PDB entry 8DCL | X-ray diffraction, 1.55 A resolution | chains A and B

[Chain A (and B)]
Protein: GDP-D-glycero-4-keto-D-lyxo-heptose-3-epimerase
Source organism: Campylobacter jejuni
Notes: EC 5.1.3.13; chain B of this document is another copy of the same molecule, construct and numbering; everything in this record applies to it too
Reference sequence: Q6EF58 (Q6EF58_CAMJU); numbering as in UniProt (aligned over 1-181)
Amino-acid sequence (189 residues; numbered 1 to 189; the number before each row is that of its first residue):
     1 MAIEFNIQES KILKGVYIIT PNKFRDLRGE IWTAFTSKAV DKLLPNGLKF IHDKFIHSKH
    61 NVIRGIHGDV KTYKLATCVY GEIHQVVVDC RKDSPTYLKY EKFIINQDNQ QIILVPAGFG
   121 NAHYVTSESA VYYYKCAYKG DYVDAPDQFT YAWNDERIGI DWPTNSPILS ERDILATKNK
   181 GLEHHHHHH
Not modelled in the structure: 1, 187-189 (chain B: 1, 178-189)
Construct notes: expression tag (182-189)
Metal / ion sites: K+: Asp41, Leu44, Pro45, Leu48; Na+: Lys42, Leu44
Small-molecule neighbours:
  - GDP (guanosine-5'-diphosphate), molecule 1: Ala2, Ile3, Asn22, Lys23, Phe24, Arg28, Ile31, Trp32, Thr33
  - GDP, molecule 2: Lys54, Ile56, Arg64, His67, Tyr142, Asp144, Ala145, Gln148, Arg172, Asp173
From the paper describing this entry:
  - catalytic residues: His67, Tyr134

[How chain A and chain B interact]
Pairs across the interface - 83 pairs, chain A then chain B:
  Ile3(A) - His52(B)
  Ile3(A) - Tyr142(B)  hydrophobic
  Leu27(A) - Lys59(B)
  Leu27(A) - Ile168(B)  hydrophobic
  Leu27(A) - Leu169(B)
  Arg28(A) - His57(B)
  Arg28(A) - Ser58(B)
  Arg28(A) - Lys59(B)  hydrogen bond (backbone-backbone)
  Arg28(A) - Val62(B)
  Arg28(A) - Arg64(B)
  Arg28(A) - Ser170(B)
  Gly29(A) - His57(B)
  Gly29(A) - Arg64(B)
  Glu30(A) - Phe55(B)
  Glu30(A) - Ile56(B)
  Glu30(A) - His57(B)  hydrogen bond (backbone-backbone)
  Glu30(A) - Arg64(B)
  Ile31(A) - Lys54(B)
  Ile31(A) - Phe55(B)
  Ile31(A) - Arg64(B)
  Trp32(A) - Lys54(B)
  Trp32(A) - Phe55(B)  hydrogen bond (backbone-backbone)
  Thr33(A) - His52(B)  hydrogen bond
  Thr33(A) - Asp53(B)
  Thr33(A) - Lys54(B)
  Ala34(A) - Asp53(B)  hydrogen bond (backbone-backbone)
  Ala34(A) - Phe55(B)  hydrophobic
  Phe35(A) - His52(B)
  Phe35(A) - Asp53(B)  hydrogen bond (backbone-backbone)
  Thr36(A) - Ile51(B)
  Thr36(A) - His52(B)
  Ser37(A) - Ile51(B)  hydrogen bond (backbone-backbone)
  Ile51(A) - Thr36(B)
  Ile51(A) - Ser37(B)  hydrogen bond (backbone-backbone)
  His52(A) - Ile3(B)
  His52(A) - Thr33(B)  hydrogen bond
  His52(A) - Phe35(B)
  His52(A) - Thr36(B)
  Asp53(A) - Thr33(B)
  Asp53(A) - Ala34(B)  hydrogen bond (backbone-backbone)
  Asp53(A) - Phe35(B)  hydrogen bond (backbone-backbone)
  Asp53(A) - Asp53(B)
  Asp53(A) - Tyr133(B)  hydrogen bond
  Asp53(A) - Lys135(B)  salt bridge
  Lys54(A) - Ile31(B)
  Lys54(A) - Trp32(B)
  Lys54(A) - Thr33(B)
  Phe55(A) - Glu30(B)
  Phe55(A) - Ile31(B)
  Phe55(A) - Trp32(B)  hydrogen bond (backbone-backbone)
  Phe55(A) - Ala34(B)  hydrophobic
  Phe55(A) - Phe55(B)  hydrophobic
  Phe55(A) - Val79(B)  hydrophobic
  Phe55(A) - Tyr133(B)  hydrophobic
  Ile56(A) - Glu30(B)
  Ile56(A) - Ile31(B)  hydrophobic
  His57(A) - Arg28(B)
  His57(A) - Gly29(B)
  His57(A) - Glu30(B)  hydrogen bond (backbone-backbone)
  His57(A) - Tyr80(B)
  His57(A) - Gln107(B)
  Ser58(A) - Arg28(B)
  Lys59(A) - Leu27(B)
  Lys59(A) - Arg28(B)  hydrogen bond (backbone-backbone)
  Val62(A) - Arg28(B)
  Arg64(A) - Arg28(B)
  Arg64(A) - Gly29(B)
  Arg64(A) - Glu30(B)
  Arg64(A) - Ile31(B)
  Val79(A) - Phe55(B)  hydrophobic
  Val79(A) - Val131(B)
  Tyr80(A) - His57(B)
  Tyr80(A) - Tyr80(B)  hydrogen bond
  Ser129(A) - Tyr80(B)
  Val131(A) - Val79(B)
  Tyr133(A) - Asp53(B)  hydrogen bond
  Tyr133(A) - Phe55(B)  hydrophobic
  Tyr133(A) - Tyr133(B)  hydrogen bond
  Lys135(A) - Asp53(B)  salt bridge
  Lys135(A) - Lys135(B)
  Ile168(A) - Leu27(B)  hydrophobic
  Leu169(A) - Leu27(B)
  Ser170(A) - Arg28(B)
Interface residues without a listed pair, chain A (37 interface residues in all): Asp26, Ile63, Gln107, Tyr142, Asp173
Interface residues without a listed pair, chain B (36 interface residues in all): Ile63, Ser129, Asp173

[Summary]
Chain A and chain B form an interface of 37 and 36 residues respectively; the contacts include 18 hydrogen
bonds and 2 salt bridges. Polar pairs include Asp53(A)-Lys135(B), Thr33(A)-His52(B) and Asp53(A)-Tyr133(B).
Chain A binds GDP. Asp41(A), Leu44(A), Pro45(A) and Leu48(A) coordinate K+. Lys42(A) and Leu44(A) coordinate
Na+. The paper reports catalytic residues His67(A) and Tyr134(A).
Both chains are GDP-D-glycero-4-keto-D-lyxo-heptose-3-epimerase (Campylobacter jejuni). Entry 8DCL (Crystal
structure of the GDP-D-glycero-4-keto-D-lyxo-heptose-3-epimerase from campylobacter jejuni, serotype HS:23/36)
was determined by X-ray diffraction together with 8DCO from the same study.
